PDB entry 7PIP | electron microscopy, 9.30 A resolution (very low resolution: no residue pairs are listed; an interface is given only as per-side residue counts) | chains p and 3 of the 55 polymer chains in the assembly

== Chain p ==
Name: 50S ribosomal protein L20
Organism: Mycoplasma pneumoniae M129
Reference sequence: P78023 (RL20_MYCPN); residue numbers follow UniProt; this construct covers 1-127
Sequence (127 residues; row label = number of the first residue in the row):
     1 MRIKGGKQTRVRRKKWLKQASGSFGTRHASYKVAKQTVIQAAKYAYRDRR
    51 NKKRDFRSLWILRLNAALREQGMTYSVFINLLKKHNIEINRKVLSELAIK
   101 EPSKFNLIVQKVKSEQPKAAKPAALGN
Not modelled in the structure: 115-127

== Chain 3 ==
Molecule: 23S ribosomal RNA
Organism: Mycoplasma pneumoniae M129
Sequence (2907 nucleotides; numbered 1 to 2907; the number before each row is that of its first residue):
     1 UACAAUAAGUUACUAAGGGCUUAUGGUGGAUGCCUUGGCACUAAUAGGCG
    51 AUGAAGGACGUGUUAACCUGCGAUAAGCUUCGGGUAGGUGGUAAGAACCU
   101 CAGAUCCGGAGAUUUCCGAAUGGAGCAAUCCGGUAGUUGGAAACAGCUAU
   151 CAUUAAUUGAUGAAUAAAUAGUCAAUUAAAGCAAUACGUGGUGAAGUGAA
   201 ACAUCUCAGUAGCCACAGGAAAAGAAAACGAAUGUGAUUCCGUGUGUAGU
   251 GGCGAGCGAAAGCGGAACAGGCCAAACUUAUCAUUAGAUAGGGGUUGUAG
   301 GGCUUGCAAUGUGGACUUGAAAACGAUAGAAGAAGCUGUUGGAAAGCAGC
   351 GCGCAAAAGGGUGAUAGCCCCGUAUUUGAAAUUGUUUUCAUACCUAGCGA
   401 GAUCCCUGAGUAGCUCGGAAAACGUUAUUUUGAGUGAAUCUGCCCAGACC
   451 AUUGGGUAAGCCUAAAUACUAAUUAGUGACCGAUAGCGAAACAGUACCGU
   501 GAGGGAAAGGUGAAAAGAACCCAGAGAUGGGAGUGAAAUAGAUUCUGAAA
   551 CCAUAUGCCUACAACGUGUCAGAGCACAUUAAUGUGUGAUGGCGUGCGUU
   601 UUGAAGUAUGAGCCGGCGAGUUAUGAUAGCAAGCGUUAGUUAACCAGGAG
   651 AUGGGGAGCUGUAGCGAAAGCGAGUUUUAAAAGAGCGUUUGUUUGUUAUU
   701 AUAGACCCGAAACGGGUUGAGCUAGUCAUGAGCAGGUUGAAGGUUGAGUA
   751 ACAUCAACUGGAGGACCGAACCGACUCUCGUUGAAACGAUAGCGGAUGAC
   801 UUGUGAUUAGGGGUGAAAUUCCAAUCGAAAUCCGUGAUAGCUGGUUCUCG
   851 UCGAAAUAGCUUUAAGGCUAGCGUGAGAUCACAAAUAAGUGGAGGUAAAG
   901 CUACUGAAUGUAUGAUGGCGCCACCUAGGCGUACUGAAUACAAUUAAACU
   951 CUGAAUGCCAUUUAUUUUAUUCUCGCAGUCAGACAGUGGGGGAUAAGCUU
  1001 CAUUGUCAAGAGGGGAAGAGCCCAGAUCAUUAAAUAAGGUCCCCAAAAUA
  1051 UACUAAGUGGAAAAGGAUGUGAAAGUGCUAAAACAGCAAGGAUGUUGGCU
  1101 UAGAAGCAGCCAUCGUUUAAAGAGUGCGUAACAGCUCACUUGUCGAGUGU
  1151 UUUUGCGCCGAAGAUGUAACGGGGCUAAGUAUAUUACCGAAUUUAUGGAU
  1201 AAGAUUUAUAUCUUGUGGUAGACGAGCGUUGUAUUGGAGUUGAAGUCAAA
  1251 GCGUGAGCAUUGGUGGAUCCAAUACAAGUGAGAAUGCCGGCAUGAGUAAC
  1301 GCUUGGGAGUGAGAAUCUCCCAAACCGAUUGACUAAGGUUUCCUGGACCA
  1351 GGGUCGUCCUUCCAGGGUUAGUCUGGACCUAAGCUGAGGCUGAAAAGCGU
  1401 AGGCGAUGGACAACAGGUUAAUAUUCCUGUACUUACAGUUAGACUGAUGG
  1451 AGUGACAAAGAAGGUUUUCCACCCCCAUAAUUGGAUUUGGGGAUAAAUCA
  1501 UAAGGUGGUACAAUAGGCAAAUCCGUUGUGCAUAACAUUGAGUGAUGAUG
  1551 UCGAGUGAAUGAGUGAUCAAGUAGCGAAGGUGGUAUUAAUCAUGCUUUCA
  1601 AGAAAAGCUUCUAGGGUUAAUCUAGCUGUAACCAGUACCGAGAACGAACA
  1651 CACGUAGUCAAGGAGAGGAUCCUAAGGUUAGCGAGUGAACUAUAGCCAAG
  1701 GAACUCUGCAAAUUAACCCCGUAAGUUAGCGAGAAGGGGUGCUUAUGUAA
  1751 AAGUAAGCCGCAGUGAAGAACGAGGGGGGACUGUUUAACUAAAACACAAC
  1801 UCUAUGCCAAACCGUAAGGUGAUGUAUAUGGGGUGACACCUGCCCAGUGC
  1851 UGGAAGGUUAAAGAAGGAGGUUAGCGCAAGCGAAGCUUUUAACUGAAGCC
  1901 CCAGUGAACGGCGGCCGUAACUAUAACGGUCCUAAGGUAGCGAAAUUCCU
  1951 AGUCGGGUAAAUUCCGUCCCGCUUGAAUGGUGUAACCAUCUCUUGACUGU
  2001 CUCGGCUAUAGACUCGGUGAAAUCCAGGUACGGGUGAAGACACCCGUUAG
  2051 GCGCAACGGGACGGAAAGACCCCGUGAAGCUUUACUGUAGCUUAAUAUUG
  2101 AUCAGGACAUUAUCAUGUAGAGAAUAGGUAGGAGCAAUCGAUGCAAGUUC
  2151 GCUAGGACUUGUUGAUGCGAAAGGUGGAAUACUACCCUUGGUUGUGUGCU
  2201 GUUCUAAUUGGUAACUGUUAUCCAGUUUCAAGACAGUGUUAGGUGGGCAG
  2251 UUUGACUGGGGCGGUCGCCUCCUAAAAGGUAACGGAGGCGUACAAAGGUA
  2301 CCUUCAGUACGGUUGGAAAUCGUAUGUAGAGUGUAAUGGUGUAAGGGUGC
  2351 UUGACUGUGAGACAUACAGGUCGAACAGGUGAGAAAUCAGGUCAUAGUGA
  2401 UCCGGUGGUCCAGUAUGGAAUGGCCAUCGCUCAACGGAUAAAAGCUACUC
  2451 CGGGGAUAACAGGCUGAUACUGCCCAAGAGUUCAUAUCGACGGCAGUGUU
  2501 UGGCACCUCGAUGUCGACUCAUCUCAUCCUCGAGCUGAAGCAGGUUCGAA
  2551 GGGUUCGGCUGUUCGCCGAUUAAAGAGAUACGUGAGUUGGGUUCAAACCG
  2601 UCGUGAGACAGGUUGGUCCCUAUCUAUUGUGCCCGUAGGAAGAUUGAAGA
  2651 GUGUUGCUUCUAGUACGAGAGGACCGAAGCGAGGACACCUCUUAUGCUCC
  2701 AGUUGUAGCGCCAGCUGCACCGCUGGGUAGUAACGUGUCUAUUAGAUAAA
  2751 CGCUGAAAGCAUCUAAGUGUGAAACUAUCUCAAAGAUUAAUCUUCCCAUU
  2801 UCGCAAGAAAGUAAGAGCCGUCAAAGACGAUGACGUUGAUAGGUUACAGG
  2851 UGUAAGCAUAGUGAUAUGUUGAGCUGAGUAAUACUAAUUGCUCGAGGACU
  2901 UAUUGGA
Not modelled in the structure: 1-7, 923-927, 1560-1569, 2901-2907

== How chain p and chain 3 interact ==
At this resolution (9 A) residue pairs are not listed: 61 residues of chain p and 71 of chain 3 lie at the interface.

== Summary ==
61 residues of chain p face 71 of chain 3 across their interface.
Chain p is 50S ribosomal protein L20 and chain 3 is 23S ribosomal RNA, both from Mycoplasma pneumoniae M129;
the structure, 70S ribosome with EF-Tu-tRNA and P-site tRNA in pseudouridimycin-treated Mycoplasma pneumoniae
cells, was determined by electron microscopy (same publication as 7OOC, 7OOD, 7P6Z, 7PAH, 7PAI, 7PAJ and 23
further entries).
